PDB entry 7MYI | X-ray diffraction, 1.25 A resolution | chain A

== Chain A ==
Molecule: Beta-secretase 1
From: Homo sapiens
Notes: EC 3.4.23.46
Reference sequence: P56817 (BACE1_HUMAN); residues -47 to 393 here correspond to UniProt positions 14-454 (UniProt number = residue number + 61)
Chain sequence (442 residues; row label = number of the first residue in the row; numbers below 1 keep their minus sign (Met-48 is residue -48)):
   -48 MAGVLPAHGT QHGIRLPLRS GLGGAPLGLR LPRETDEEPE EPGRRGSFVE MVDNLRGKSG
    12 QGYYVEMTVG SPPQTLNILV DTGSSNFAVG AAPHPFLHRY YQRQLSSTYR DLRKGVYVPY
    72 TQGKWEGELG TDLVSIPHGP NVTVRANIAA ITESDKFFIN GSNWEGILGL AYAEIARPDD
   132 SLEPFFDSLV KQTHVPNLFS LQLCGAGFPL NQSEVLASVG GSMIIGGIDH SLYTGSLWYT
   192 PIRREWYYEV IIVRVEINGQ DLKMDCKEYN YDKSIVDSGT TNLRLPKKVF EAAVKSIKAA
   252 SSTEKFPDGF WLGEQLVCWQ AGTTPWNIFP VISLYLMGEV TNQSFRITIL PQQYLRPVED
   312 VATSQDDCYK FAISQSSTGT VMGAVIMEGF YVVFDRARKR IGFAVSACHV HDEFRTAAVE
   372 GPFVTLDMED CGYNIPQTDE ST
Disordered / not traced: -48 to -6, 386-393
Disulfide bonds: Cys155-Cys359, Cys217-Cys382, Cys269-Cys319
Construct notes: expression tag (-48)
Swiss-Prot annotation at these positions:
  - active site: Asp32, Asp228
  - modified residue (N6-acetyllysine): Lys65, Lys214, Lys218, Lys224, Lys238, Lys239, Lys246
  - glycosylation (N-linked (GlcNAc...) asparagine): Asn92, Asn111, Asn162, Asn293

== Overview ==
UniProt lists active-site residues Asp32 and Asp228.
Chain A is Beta-secretase 1 (Homo sapiens); the structure, BACE-1 in complex with compound #6, was determined
by X-ray diffraction, deposited together with 7MYU and 7MYR.
